PDB entry 1BHY | X-ray diffraction, 4.18 A resolution (low resolution: residue-level contacts below are approximate; hydrogen-bond / salt-bridge calls are withheld) | chain A

== Chain A ==
Protein: P64K
Source organism: Neisseria meningitidis
UniProtKB: Q51225 (Q51225_NEIME); residues 117-598 here correspond to UniProt positions 112-593 (UniProt number = residue number - 5)
Amino-acid sequence (482 residues; row label = number of the first residue in the row):
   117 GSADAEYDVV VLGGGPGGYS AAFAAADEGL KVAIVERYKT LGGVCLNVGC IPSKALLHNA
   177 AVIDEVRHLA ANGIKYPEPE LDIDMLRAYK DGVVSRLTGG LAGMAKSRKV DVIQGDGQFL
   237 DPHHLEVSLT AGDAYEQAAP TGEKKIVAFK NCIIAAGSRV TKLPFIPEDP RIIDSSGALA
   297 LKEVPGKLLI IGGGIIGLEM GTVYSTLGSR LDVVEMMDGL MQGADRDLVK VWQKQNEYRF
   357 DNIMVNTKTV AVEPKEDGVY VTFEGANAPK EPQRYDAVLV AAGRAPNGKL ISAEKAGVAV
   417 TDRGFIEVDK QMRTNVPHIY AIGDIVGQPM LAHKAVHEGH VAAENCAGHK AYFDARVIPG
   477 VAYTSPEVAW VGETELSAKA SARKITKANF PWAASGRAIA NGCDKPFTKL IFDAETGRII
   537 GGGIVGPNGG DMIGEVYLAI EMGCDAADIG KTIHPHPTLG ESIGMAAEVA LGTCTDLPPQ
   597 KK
Differences from the reference sequence: conflict Ala498 (Gly493 in Q51225), Tyr553 (Cys548 in Q51225)
Disulfide bonds: Cys161-Cys166
Residues lining bound ligands: FAD (flavin-adenine dinucleotide): Leu128, Gly129, Gly130, Gly131, Pro132, Gly133, Gly134, Val151, Glu152, Arg153, Tyr154, Gly159, Val160, Cys161, Val164, Gly165, Cys166, Ser169, Lys170, Gly231, Asp232, Gly233, Gln234, Tyr251, Ala271, Ala272, Gly273, Ser274, Ser291, Leu295, Ile312, Arg400, Asn403, Leu406, Ile407, Ile438, Gly439, Asp440, Met446, Leu447, Ala448, His449, Ala451, Tyr479, His572, Pro573

== Overview ==
Bound to chain A: flavin-adenine dinucleotide.
Chain A is P64K (Neisseria meningitidis); the structure, Low temperature middle resolution structure of P64K
from masc data, was determined by X-ray diffraction, deposited together with 1BHW and 1BHZ.
